Entry 9CXN (X-ray diffraction, 1.90 A resolution); this record covers chains A and B.

[Chain A (and B)]
Protein: Fructosamine-3-kinase
Source organism: Homo sapiens
Notes: EC 2.7.1.171, 2.7.1.172; chain B of this document is another copy of the same molecule, construct and numbering; everything in this record applies to it too
UniProt: Q9H479 (FN3K_HUMAN); aligned to UniProt positions 1-290 over residues 1-290 (the alignment contains insertions or deletions, so no single offset holds)
Amino-acid sequence (291 residues; each row starts with the number of its first residue; numbering starts at 0):
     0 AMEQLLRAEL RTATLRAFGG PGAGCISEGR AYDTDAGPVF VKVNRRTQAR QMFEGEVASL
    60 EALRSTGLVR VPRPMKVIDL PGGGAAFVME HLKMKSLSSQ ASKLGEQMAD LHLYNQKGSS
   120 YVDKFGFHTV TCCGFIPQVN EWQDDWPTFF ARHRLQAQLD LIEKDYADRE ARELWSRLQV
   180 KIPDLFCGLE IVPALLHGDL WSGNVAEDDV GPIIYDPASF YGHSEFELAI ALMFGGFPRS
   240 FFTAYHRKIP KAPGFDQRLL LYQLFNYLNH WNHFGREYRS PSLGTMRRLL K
Not modelled in the structure: 25 (chain B: 19-21)
Sequence notes: expression tag (0); linker (117-119)
Ligand contacts:
  - 1-deoxy-1-(morpholin-4-yl)-D-fructose (A1A0O): C132, G133, D198, W200, N203, D215, I229, F233, N268, H269, H272, F273, Y277
  - AMP-PNP (ANP; phosphoaminophosphonic acid-adenylate ester), molecule 1: G21, A22, G23
  - AMP-PNP (ANP), molecule 2: S26, E27, F39, K41, E55, P71, M88, E89, H90, L91, M93, G202, N203, Y214, D215
UniProt features mapped onto this chain:
  - binding site (ATP): E89 to L91
  - modified residue: M1 (N-acetylmethionine)

[Chain A / chain B interface]
Disulfides between the chains: C24(A)-C24(B)
Pairs across the interface (79):
  M1(A) - V42(B)  hydrophobic
  M1(A) - L79(B)  hydrophobic
  L4(A) - I77(B)  hydrophobic
  L4(A) - D78(B)
  L4(A) - L79(B)  hydrophobic
  L4(A) - P80(B)
  L5(A) - Y31(B)  hydrophobic
  L5(A) - V87(B)  hydrophobic
  E8(A) - I77(B)
  T11(A) - T33(B)
  T11(A) - D34(B)  hydrogen bond (side chain-backbone)
  A12(A) - D34(B)  hydrogen bond (backbone-side chain)
  T13(A) - D32(B)
  T13(A) - T33(B)
  T13(A) - D34(B)  hydrogen bond
  L14(A) - Y31(B)  hydrophobic
  L14(A) - D32(B)
  R15(A) - Y31(B)
  R15(A) - D32(B)  hydrogen bond (backbone-backbone)
  A16(A) - A30(B)
  A16(A) - Y31(B)
  F17(A) - A30(B)  hydrogen bond (backbone-backbone)
  F17(A) - Y31(B)
  F17(A) - D32(B)
  F17(A) - P37(B)  hydrophobic
  F17(A) - H90(B)
  P20(A) - A22(B)
  G21(A) - F17(B)
  G21(A) - G18(B)
  A22(A) - F17(B)
  A22(A) - G18(B)
  A22(A) - G202(B)
  G23(A) - G23(B)
  G23(A) - W200(B)
  C24(A) - C24(B)  disulfide
  C24(A) - W200(B)
  S26(A) - C24(B)
  S26(A) - F273(B)
  S26(A) - Y277(B)
  A30(A) - A16(B)
  A30(A) - F17(B)  hydrogen bond (backbone-backbone)
  Y31(A) - L5(B)  hydrophobic
  Y31(A) - L14(B)  hydrophobic
  Y31(A) - R15(B)
  Y31(A) - A16(B)  hydrophobic
  Y31(A) - F17(B)
  D32(A) - T13(B)
  D32(A) - L14(B)
  D32(A) - R15(B)  hydrogen bond (backbone-backbone)
  D32(A) - F17(B)
  T33(A) - T11(B)
  T33(A) - T13(B)
  T33(A) - L14(B)
  D34(A) - T11(B)  hydrogen bond (backbone-side chain)
  D34(A) - A12(B)  hydrogen bond (side chain-backbone)
  D34(A) - T13(B)  hydrogen bond
  N43(A) - E276(B)  hydrogen bond
  R44(A) - M1(B)
  I77(A) - L4(B)  hydrophobic
  I77(A) - E8(B)
  L79(A) - M1(B)  hydrophobic
  L79(A) - L4(B)  hydrophobic
  P80(A) - L4(B)
  V87(A) - L5(B)  hydrophobic
  H90(A) - F17(B)
  F134(A) - E276(B)
  Y165(A) - D164(B)
  Y165(A) - Y165(B)
  N271(A) - R275(B)
  H272(A) - Y165(B)
  H272(A) - G274(B)
  H272(A) - R275(B)  hydrogen bond (backbone-backbone)
  F273(A) - Y165(B)
  F273(A) - F273(B)
  F273(A) - G274(B)
  G274(A) - D164(B)
  G274(A) - Y165(B)
  R275(A) - K163(B)
  R275(A) - D164(B)  hydrogen bond (backbone-backbone)
Interface residues without a listed pair, chain A (44 interface residues in all): E2, L9, V38, V40, V42, R45, D78, A85
Interface residues without a listed pair, chain B (43 interface residues in all): E2, L9, V38, V40, R44

[In short]
Chain A and chain B form an interface of 44 and 43 residues respectively, with 1 disulfide bond and 13
hydrogen bonds. Polar pairs include T11(A)-D34(B), A12(A)-D34(B) and T13(A)-D34(B). Ligands of chain A:
AMP-PNP and 1-deoxy-1-(morpholin-4-yl)-D-fructose. From UniProt: 3 ATP-binding residues on chain A.
Both chains are Fructosamine-3-kinase (Homo sapiens). Entry 9CXN (Crystal structure of Human FN3K bound with
AMPPNP and DMF) was determined by X-ray diffraction together with 9CX8, 9CXM, 9CXO, 9CXV and 9CXW from the
same study.
